5LGR - chains E and F of the 8 polymer chains in the assembly; structure by X-ray diffraction, 2.00 A resolution.

== Chain E (and F) ==
Molecule: Polyadenylate-binding protein 1
Notes: chain F of this document is another copy of the same molecule, construct and numbering; everything in this record applies to it too
Reference sequence: P11940 (PABP1_HUMAN); residues -7 to 4 here correspond to UniProt positions 447-458 (UniProt number = residue number + 454)
Chain sequence (12 residues; each row starts with the number of its first residue; numbers below 1 keep their minus sign (Phe-7 is residue -7)):
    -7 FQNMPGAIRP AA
Not modelled in the structure: -7 (chain F: fully traced)
Covalently attached groups: compound QVR linked to Arg1; L-prolinamide (LPD) linked to Ala4
UniProt features mapped onto this chain:
  - modified residue: Arg1 (Omega-N-methylated arginine)

== Chain E / chain F interface ==
Contacting residue pairs (10; chain E residue first):
  Asn-5(E) with Met-4(F)
  Met-4(E) with Met-4(F), hydrophobic
  Pro-3(E) with Met-4(F); Pro-3(F); Gly-2(F), hydrogen bond (backbone-backbone); Ala-1(F)
  Gly-2(E) with Pro-3(F)
  Ala-1(E) with Phe-7(F), hydrophobic
  Pro2(E) with Phe-7(F), hydrophobic
  Ala3(E) with Phe-7(F)
Interface residues without a listed pair, chain E (8 interface residues in all): Arg1
Interface residues without a listed pair, chain F (6 interface residues in all): Asn-5

== Summary ==
8 residues of chain E and 6 residues of chain F are in contact, with 1 hydrogen bond. The hydrogen-bonded pair
Pro-3(E)-Gly-2(F) is a backbone contact. Covalently linked compound QVR: at Arg1(E). L-prolinamide is
covalently linked to Ala4(E).
Chain E and chain F are both Polyadenylate-binding protein 1; the structure, Crystal structure of mouse CARM1
in complex with ligand P1C3u, was determined by X-ray diffraction together with 5LGP, 5LGQ and 5LGS from the
same study.
